4J1T - chains B and C of the 3 polymer chains in the assembly; structure by X-ray diffraction, 2.37 A resolution.

== Chain B ==
Protein: NAD/NADP transhydrogenase alpha subunit 1
Organism: Thermus thermophilus
Notes: EC 1.6.1.2
UniProtKB: Q72GR8 (Q72GR8_THET2); residues 1-375 here = UniProt positions 1-375
Chain sequence (381 residues; row label = number of the first residue in the row; numbers below 1 keep their minus sign (His-5 is residue -5)):
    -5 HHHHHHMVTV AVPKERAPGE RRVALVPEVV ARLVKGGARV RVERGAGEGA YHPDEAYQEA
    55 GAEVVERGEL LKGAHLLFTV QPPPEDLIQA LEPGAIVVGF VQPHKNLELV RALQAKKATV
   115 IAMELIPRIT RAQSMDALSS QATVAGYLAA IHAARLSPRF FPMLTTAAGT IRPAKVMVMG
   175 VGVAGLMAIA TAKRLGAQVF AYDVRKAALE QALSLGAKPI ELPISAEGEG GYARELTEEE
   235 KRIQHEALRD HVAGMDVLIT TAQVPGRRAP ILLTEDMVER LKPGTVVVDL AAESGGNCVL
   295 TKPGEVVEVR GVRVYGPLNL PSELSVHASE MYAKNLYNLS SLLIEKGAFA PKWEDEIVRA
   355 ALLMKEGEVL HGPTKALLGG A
Unresolved in the structure: -5 to -3, 220-228, 374-375
Construct notes: expression tag (-5 to 0)
Small-molecule neighbours: NAD (nicotinamide-adenine-dinucleotide): Arg122, Gly174, Val175, Gly176, Val177, Tyr196, Asp197, Val198, Arg199, Ala201, Thr255, Ala256, Gln257, Pro264, Leu266

== Chain C ==
Protein: NAD(P) transhydrogenase subunit beta
Organism: Thermus thermophilus
Notes: EC 1.6.1.2; fragment: Domain III
UniProtKB: Q72GS0 (Q72GS0_THET2); residues 266-450 here = UniProt positions 266-450
Chain sequence (185 residues; numbered 266 to 450; the number before each row is that of its first residue):
   266 VEQEAGEVKG SLKPIDVEDA AVMLAYAGKV VFVPGYGMAL SQAQHKLKEL ADLLEARGVE
   326 VKFAIHPVAG RMPGHMNVLL AEAGVDYDKL KDLEEINPEF PTVDVAVVIG ANDVVNPAAR
   386 RPGSPLYGMP ILDVDKAKNV IVIKRGQGKG FAGVENELFY AENTRMLYGD AQKVLTELIQ
   446 ALKRL
Unresolved in the structure: 266-273
Small-molecule neighbours: NADP (NAP; NADP nicotinamide-adenine-dinucleotide phosphate): Gly300, Tyr301, Gly302, Leu305, Ser306, Val333, Ala334, Gly335, Arg336, Met337, Pro338, Gly375, Ala376, Asn377, Asp378, Val379, Leu391, Met394, Ile408, Lys409, Arg410, Gly411, Gln412, Gly413, Lys414, Gly415, Phe416, Gly434, Asp435, Ala436

== Chain B / chain C interface ==
Pairs across the interface (15):
  Met157(B) - Asn342(C)
  Met157(B) - Tyr352(C)  hydrogen bond (backbone-side chain)
  Leu158(B) - Val343(C)  hydrophobic
  Thr159(B) - Ile330(C)
  Thr159(B) - Pro332(C)
  Thr159(B) - Gly339(C)  hydrogen bond (backbone-backbone)
  Thr159(B) - Asn342(C)  hydrogen bond
  Thr160(B) - Pro332(C)
  Thr160(B) - Pro338(C)
  Ala161(B) - Pro332(C)  hydrogen bond (backbone-backbone)
  Ala161(B) - Val333(C)  hydrophobic
  Thr164(B) - Asp357(C)  hydrogen bond
  Pro167(B) - Tyr352(C)  hydrophobic
  Gly190(B) - Tyr352(C)  hydrogen bond (backbone-side chain)
  Gln192(B) - Tyr352(C)
Also at the interface, not in a pair above, chain B (10 interface residues in all): Pro156
Also at the interface, not in a pair above, chain C (11 interface residues in all): His331, Leu355

== Summary ==
10 residues of chain B face 11 of chain C across their interface, with 6 hydrogen bonds. Polar contacts
include Met157(B)-Tyr352(C), Thr159(B)-Asn342(C) and Thr164(B)-Asp357(C). Ligands of chain B: NAD. Bound to
chain C: NADP.
Here chain B is NAD/NADP transhydrogenase alpha subunit 1 and chain C is NAD(P) transhydrogenase subunit beta,
both from Thermus thermophilus. Entry 4J1T (Crystal structure of Thermus thermophilus transhydrogenase
heterotrimeric complex of the Alpha1 subunit dimer with the NADP ...) was determined by X-ray diffraction.
